4GL9 - chains K and E of the 3 polymer chains in the assembly; structure by X-ray diffraction, 3.90 A resolution.

Chain K:
Molecule: Interleukin-6 receptor subunit beta
Reference sequence: Q00560 (IL6RB_MOUSE); numbering as in UniProt (aligned over 750-764)
Sequence (15 residues; row label = number of the first residue in the row):
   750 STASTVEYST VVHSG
Disordered / not traced: 750-754, 763-764
Construct notes: conflict Glu756 (Gln in Q00560)
Modified / non-standard residues: Tyr757 (O-phosphotyrosine; PTR)

Chain E:
Molecule: Suppressor of cytokine signaling 3
Organism: Mus musculus
Notes: fragment: chimeric fusion of Intracellular domain and 163-185)
Reference sequence: O35718 (SOCS3_MOUSE); residue numbers follow UniProt; this construct covers 38-128
Sequence (143 residues; numbered 17 to 162; 3 numbers in that range are skipped by the numbering (no residue carries them; nothing is unmodelled there); the number before each row is that of its first residue):
    17 QGAHDLKTFS SKSEYQLVVN AVRKLQESGF YWSAVTGGEA NLLLSAEPAG TFLIRDSSDQ
    77 RHFFTLSVKT QSGTKNLRIQ CEGGSFSLQS DPRSTQPVPR FDCVLKLVHH YM
   132 GSGSGSGSRA YYIYSGGEKI PLVLSRPLSS N
Disordered / not traced: 17-21, 132-140, 146-149, 162
Construct notes: expression tag (17-37); linker (132-158)
Swiss-Prot annotation at these positions:
  - mutagenesis: Gly45 (G45A: Abolishes binding to EPOR. No effect on binding to JAK2), Arg71 (R71K: Little effect on LIF-induced signal transduction suppression. Loss of EPO-induced signal transduction suppression. Abolishes binding to JAK2 and EPOR)
Reported in the primary citation:
  - conformationally variable residues (order/disorder transition): Leu22 to Ser29
  - contacts within the chain: Ser26-Glu30 (hydrogen bond), Tyr47-Asp72 (hydrogen bond)
  - mutagenesis - T24A, E30A (20-fold), Y47F, A50K, T52A: decreased binding to Tyrosine-protein kinase
  - mutagenesis - L22F: increased binding to Tyrosine-protein kinase
  - mutagenesis - L22A, K23A, A50E: unchanged binding to Tyrosine-protein kinase

Interface between chain K and chain E:
Residue-residue contacts - 39 pairs, chain K then chain E:
  Val755(K) with Gly53(E)
  Glu756(K) with Asn57(E); Thr90(E); Lys91(E); Asn92(E), hydrogen bond (backbone-side chain)
  Tyr757(K) with Arg71(E); Ser73(E); Ser74(E); Asp75(E); Thr81(E); Asn92(E); Arg94(E)
  Ser758(K) with Lys91(E); Asn92(E), hydrogen bond (backbone-backbone); Leu93(E); Tyr145(E)
  Thr759(K) with Gln105(E); Asp107(E), hydrogen bond; Ile144(E); Tyr145(E)
  Val760(K) with Leu104(E), hydrophobic; Gln105(E); Asp107(E); Tyr143(E); Ile144(E), hydrophobic
  Val761(K) with Asp107(E); Arg109(E); Tyr142(E); Tyr143(E), hydrogen bond (backbone-backbone); Lys150(E)
  His762(K) with Ser110(E); Thr111(E); Gln112(E); Pro113(E); Val114(E); Pro115(E); Tyr127(E); Ala141(E); Tyr142(E)
Interface residues without a listed pair, chain E (32 interface residues in all): Asp72, Ser106, Leu153

Summary:
The interface between chain K and chain E involves 8 residues on one side and 32 on the other; the contacts
include 4 hydrogen bonds. Polar contacts include Glu756(K)-Asn92(E), Thr759(K)-Asp107(E) and
Ser758(K)-Asn92(E). From the paper: T24A, E30A and Y47F of chain E, among others, reduce binding to
Tyrosine-protein kinase; conformational variability at Leu22(E); 9 substitutions were tested in all.
Here chain K is Interleukin-6 receptor subunit beta and chain E is Suppressor of cytokine signaling 3 (Mus
musculus). Entry 4GL9 (Crystal structure of inhibitory protein SOCS3 in complex with JAK2 kinase domain and
fragment of GP130 ...) was determined by X-ray diffraction.
